Entry 7CHA (electron microscopy, 3.90 A resolution); this record covers chains B and H of the 12 polymer chains in the assembly.

Chain B:
Molecule: MlaD domain-containing protein
Organism: Pseudomonas aeruginosa (strain ATCC 15692 / DSM 22644 / CIP 104116 / JCM 14847 / LMG 12228 / 1C / PRS 101 / PAO1)
UniProt: Q9HVW3 (Q9HVW3_PSEAE); numbering as in UniProt (aligned over 1-157)
Amino-acid sequence (157 residues; numbered 1 to 157; the number before each row is that of its first residue):
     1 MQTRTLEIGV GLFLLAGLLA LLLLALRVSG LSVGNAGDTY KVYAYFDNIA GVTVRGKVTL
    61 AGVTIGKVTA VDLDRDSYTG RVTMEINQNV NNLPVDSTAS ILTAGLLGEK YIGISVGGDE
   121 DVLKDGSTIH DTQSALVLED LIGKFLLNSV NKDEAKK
Not modelled in the structure: 1-2, 149-157

Chain H:
Molecule: Probable permease of ABC transporter
Organism: Pseudomonas aeruginosa (strain ATCC 15692 / DSM 22644 / CIP 104116 / JCM 14847 / LMG 12228 / 1C / PRS 101 / PAO1)
UniProt: Q9HVW2 (Q9HVW2_PSEAE); residue numbers follow UniProt; this construct covers 1-265
Amino-acid sequence (265 residues; numbered 1 to 265; the number before each row is that of its first residue):
     1 MRRVSPLERI RLFGRAGLDV VAALGRSTLF LGHALLGRRT PGTGLHLLVK QLYSVGVLSL
    61 AIIVVSGLFI GMVLALQGYN ILISYGSEQA VGQMVALTLL RELGPVVTGL LFAGRAGSAL
   121 TAEIGNMKAT EQLSSLEMIG VDPLKYIVAP RLWAGFISMP LLAAIFSVVG IWGGAMVAVD
   181 WLGVYEGSFW ANMQNSVQFT EDVLNGVIKS IVFAFVVTWI AVYQGYDCEP TSEGISRATT
   241 RTVVYASLAV LGLDFILTAL MFGDF
Not modelled in the structure: 1-4, 263-265
Residues lining bound ligands:
  - 3-sn-phosphatidic acid (LPP; 2-(hexadecanoyloxy)-1-[(phosphonooxy)methyl]ethyl hexadecanoate), molecule 1: Phe13, Ala16, Val20, Val21, Ala22, Leu24, Arg241, Tyr245
  - 3-sn-phosphatidic acid (LPP), molecule 2: Val20, Ala23, Leu24, Ser27, Val212, Val216, Trp219, Ile220, Tyr223, Gln224, Asp227, Arg241, Tyr245, Leu248, Ala249, Gly252, Leu253, Phe255
  - 3-sn-phosphatidic acid (LPP), molecule 3: Leu58, Ala61, Val65, Leu68, Phe69, Trp181
  - 3-sn-phosphatidic acid (LPP), molecule 4: Leu74, Gln77, Ile81, Leu82, Tyr85, Gln93, Met94, Thr98, Glu102, Leu103

How chain B and chain H interact:
Residue-residue contacts - 24 pairs, chain B then chain H:
  Leu6(B) with Lys50(H); Tyr53(H), hydrophobic
  Val10(B) with Val49(H), hydrophobic; Leu52(H), hydrophobic
  Phe13(B) with Leu60(H), hydrophobic
  Gly17(B) with Leu161(H); Ile165(H)
  Leu18(B) with Leu161(H)
  Ala20(B) with Val168(H)
  Leu21(B) with Ala164(H), hydrophobic; Val207(H), hydrophobic
  Leu24(B) with Leu100(H), hydrophobic; Ser167(H); Val168(H), hydrophobic; Ile171(H), hydrophobic
  Ala25(B) with Phe199(H), hydrophobic
  Arg27(B) with Gln194(H), hydrogen bond (backbone-side chain)
  Val28(B) with Met193(H), hydrophobic; Gln194(H); Val197(H)
  Ser29(B) with Val197(H); Phe199(H)
  Leu31(B) with Phe199(H), hydrophobic
  Arg55(B) with Gln198(H), hydrogen bond
Interface residues without a listed pair, chain B (17 interface residues in all): Glu7, Leu14, Ala16
Interface residues without a listed pair, chain H (21 interface residues in all): Val57, Ile157, Val203

In short:
17 residues of chain B and 21 residues of chain H are in contact; the contacts include 2 hydrogen bonds. Among
the polar pairs are Arg27(B)-Gln194(H) and Arg55(B)-Gln198(H). Ligands of chain H: 4 copies of
3-sn-phosphatidic acid.
Here chain B is MlaD domain-containing protein and chain H is Probable permease of ABC transporter, both from
Pseudomonas aeruginosa (strain ATCC 15692 / DSM 22644 / CIP 104116 / JCM 14847 / LMG 12228 / 1C / PRS 101 /
PAO1). Entry 7CHA (Cryo-EM structure of P.aeruginosa MlaFEBD with AMPPNP) was determined by electron
microscopy, deposited together with 7CH8, 7CH9, 7CH6 and 7CH7.
